PDB entry 5AZ6 | X-ray diffraction, 2.56 A resolution | chain B

# Chain B
Name: Maltose-binding periplasmic protein, Mitochondrial import receptor subunit TOM20 homolog
Organism: Escherichia coli (strain K12)
UniProt: chimeric construct of P0AEX9, Q62760: residues 2-369 from P0AEX9 (MALE_ECOLI) positions 27-394 (UniProt number = residue number + 25); residues 372-433 from Q62760 positions 65-126 (UniProt number = residue number - 307)
Sequence (433 residues; each row starts with the number of its first residue):
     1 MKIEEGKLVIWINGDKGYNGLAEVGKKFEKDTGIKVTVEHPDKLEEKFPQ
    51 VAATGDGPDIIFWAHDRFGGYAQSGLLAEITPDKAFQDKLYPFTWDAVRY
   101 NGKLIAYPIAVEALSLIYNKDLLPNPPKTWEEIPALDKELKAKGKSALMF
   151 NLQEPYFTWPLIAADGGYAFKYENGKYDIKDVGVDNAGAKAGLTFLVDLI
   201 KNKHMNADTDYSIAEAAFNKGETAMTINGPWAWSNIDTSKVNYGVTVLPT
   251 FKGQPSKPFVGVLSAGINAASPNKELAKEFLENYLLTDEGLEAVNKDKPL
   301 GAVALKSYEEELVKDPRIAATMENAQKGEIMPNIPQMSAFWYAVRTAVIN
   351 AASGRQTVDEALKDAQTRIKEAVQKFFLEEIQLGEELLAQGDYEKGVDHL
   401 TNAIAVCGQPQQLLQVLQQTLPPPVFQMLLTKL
Sequence notes: initiating methionine (1); engineered mutation V313 (Ala338 in P0AEX9); linker (370-371)
Curated features (UniProtKB/Swiss-Prot):
  - cross-link: K375 (Glycyl lysine isopeptide (Lys-Gly) (interchain with G-Cter in ubiquitin))

# Summary
Chain B is Maltose-binding periplasmic protein, Mitochondrial import receptor subunit TOM20 homolog
(Escherichia coli (strain K12)); the structure, Crystal structure of MBP-Tom20 fusion protein with a 2-residue
spacer in the connector helix, was determined by X-ray diffraction, deposited together with 5AZ7, 5AZ8, 5AZ9
and 5AZA.
